Entry 5BKB (X-ray diffraction, 1.58 A resolution); this record covers chain A.

Chain A:
Molecule: (R)-phenoxypropionate/alpha-ketoglutarate-dioxygenase
From: Delftia acidovorans
Notes: EC 1.14.11.44
Reference sequence: P83310 (RDPA_DELAC); residue numbers follow UniProt; this construct covers 1-295
Amino-acid sequence (295 residues; numbered 1 to 295; the number before each row is that of its first residue):
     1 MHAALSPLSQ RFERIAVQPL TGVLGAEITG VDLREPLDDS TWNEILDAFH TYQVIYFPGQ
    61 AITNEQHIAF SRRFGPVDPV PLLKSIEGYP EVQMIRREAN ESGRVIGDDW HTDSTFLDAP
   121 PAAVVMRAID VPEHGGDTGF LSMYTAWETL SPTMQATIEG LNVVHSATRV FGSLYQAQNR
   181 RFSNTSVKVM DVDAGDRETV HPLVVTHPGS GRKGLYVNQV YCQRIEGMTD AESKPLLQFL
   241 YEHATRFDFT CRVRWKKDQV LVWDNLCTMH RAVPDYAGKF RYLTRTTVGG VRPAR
Not modelled in the structure: 1-6
Curated features (UniProtKB/Swiss-Prot):
  - binding site (Fe cation): His-111, Asp-113, His-270
  - binding site (2-oxoglutarate): Thr-138, Trp-255, Arg-281
Metal / ion sites: Mn2+: His-111, Asp-113, His-270 (together with 2-oxoglutaric acid)
Residues lining bound ligands:
  - 2-oxoglutaric acid (AKG): Ile-95, Ile-106, Gly-107, His-111, Asp-113, Met-126, Asp-137, Thr-138, Trp-263, His-270, Ala-272, Arg-281, Arg-285
  - (2R)-2-(2,4-dichlorophenoxy)propanoic acid (FTV): Val-80, Leu-82, Leu-83, Arg-104, Ile-106, Gly-107, Asp-108, Asp-109, His-111, Thr-112, Asp-113, Ser-114, Val-170, Phe-182, Val-220, Tyr-221, Arg-285
From the paper describing this entry:
  - Mn2+ coordination: His-111, Asp-113, His-270
  - binding site for 2-oxoglutaric acid: Arg-281, Arg-285
  - binding site for (2R)-2-(2,4-dichlorophenoxy)propanoic acid: Val-80, Leu-83, Ile-106, Asp-108, Asp-109, Ser-114, Phe-182

In short:
Bound to chain A: 2-oxoglutaric acid and (2R)-2-(2,4-dichlorophenoxy)propanoic acid. His-111, Asp-113 and
His-270 form the Mn2+ site. From UniProt: 3 Fe cation-binding residues and 3 residues binding 2-oxoglutarate.
From the paper: a binding site for (2R)-2-(2,4-dichlorophenoxy)propanoic acid at Val-80, Leu-83 and Ile-106
among others; a binding site for 2-oxoglutaric acid at Arg-281 and Arg-285.
Chain A is (R)-phenoxypropionate/alpha-ketoglutarate-dioxygenase (Delftia acidovorans); the structure, Crystal
structure of AAD-1 in complex with (R)-dichlorprop, Mn(II), and 2-oxoglutarate, was determined by X-ray
diffraction (same publication as 5BK9, 5BKC, 5BKD and 5BKE).
